Entry 8K3Y (electron microscopy, 4.42 A resolution (low resolution: residue-level contacts below are approximate; hydrogen-bond / salt-bridge calls are withheld)); this record covers chains B and C of the 6 polymer chains in the assembly.

# Chain B (and C)
Molecule: Lon protease
Source organism: Meiothermus taiwanensis
Notes: EC 3.4.21.53; chain C of this document is another copy of the same molecule, construct and numbering; everything in this record applies to it too
UniProtKB: A0A059VAZ3 (A0A059VAZ3_9DEIN); residues 1-793 here = UniProt positions 1-793
Amino-acid sequence (799 residues; numbered 1 to 799; the number before each row is that of its first residue):
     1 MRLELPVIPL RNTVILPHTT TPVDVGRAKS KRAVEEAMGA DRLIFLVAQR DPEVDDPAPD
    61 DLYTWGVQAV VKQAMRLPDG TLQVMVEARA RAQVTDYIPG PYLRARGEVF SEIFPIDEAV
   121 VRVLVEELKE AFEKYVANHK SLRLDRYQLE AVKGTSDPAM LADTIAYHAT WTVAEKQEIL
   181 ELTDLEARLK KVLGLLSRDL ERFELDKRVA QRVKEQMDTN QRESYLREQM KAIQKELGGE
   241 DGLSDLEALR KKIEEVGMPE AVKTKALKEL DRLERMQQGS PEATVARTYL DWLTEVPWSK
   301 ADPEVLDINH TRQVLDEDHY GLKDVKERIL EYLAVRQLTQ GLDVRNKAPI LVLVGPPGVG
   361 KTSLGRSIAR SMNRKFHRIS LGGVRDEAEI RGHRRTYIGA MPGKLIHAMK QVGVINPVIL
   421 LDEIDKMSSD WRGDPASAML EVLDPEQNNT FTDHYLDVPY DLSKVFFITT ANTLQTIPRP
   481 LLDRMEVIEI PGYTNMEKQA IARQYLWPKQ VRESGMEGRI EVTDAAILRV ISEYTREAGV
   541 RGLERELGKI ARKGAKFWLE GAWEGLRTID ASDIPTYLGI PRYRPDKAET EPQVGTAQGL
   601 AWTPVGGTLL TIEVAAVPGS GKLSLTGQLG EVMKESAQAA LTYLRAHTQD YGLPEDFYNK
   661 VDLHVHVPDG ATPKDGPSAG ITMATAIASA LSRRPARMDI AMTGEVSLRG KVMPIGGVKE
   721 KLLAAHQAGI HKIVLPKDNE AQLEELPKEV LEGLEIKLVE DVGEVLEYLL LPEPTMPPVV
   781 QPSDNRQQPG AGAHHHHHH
Unresolved in the structure: 1, 775-799
Construct notes: engineered mutation Ser224 (Tyr in A0A059VAZ3); expression tag (794-799)
Small-molecule neighbours: ADP (adenosine-5'-diphosphate): Asp318, His319, Tyr320, Pro356, Pro357, Gly358, Val359, Gly360, Lys361, Thr362, Ser363, Tyr493, Ile501, Tyr505, Leu506, Val540, Glu544

# Chain B / chain C interface
Pairs across the interface (78; chain B residue first):
  Glu240(B) with Glu274(C); Arg275(C); Met276(C)
  Asp241(B) with Arg275(C); Glu282(C)
  Gly242(B) with Arg275(C)
  Ser244(B) with Lys268(C); Asp271(C); Arg272(C)
  Asp245(B) with Lys268(C); Arg272(C); Arg394(C)
  Gln277(B) with Ser280(C)
  Gln278(B) with Arg275(C); Met276(C); Gln277(C); Gln278(C); Gly279(C); Ser280(C); Pro281(C)
  Gly279(B) with Gly279(C); Ser280(C)
  Thr284(B) with Thr396(C)
  Tyr397(B) with Arg432(C)
  Ile398(B) with His393(C); Tyr397(C)
  Arg432(B) with Arg432(C)
  Arg512(B) with Gln340(C)
  Glu513(B) with Gln340(C); Lys347(C); Ala348(C)
  Ser514(B) with Leu338(C); Gln340(C)
  Gly515(B) with Leu338(C); Thr339(C); Gln340(C)
  Glu517(B) with Gln340(C)
  Arg519(B) with Leu338(C)
  Arg541(B) with Pro349(C)
  Arg552(B) with Glu331(C); Val335(C); Pro349(C); Glu486(C)
  Lys553(B) with Glu331(C)
  Ala555(B) with Ala334(C); Val335(C); Leu338(C)
  Lys556(B) with Ile308(C); Glu331(C); Ala334(C)
  Trp558(B) with Leu338(C)
  Leu559(B) with Ile308(C); Ala334(C); Gln337(C); Leu338(C)
  Glu560(B) with Ile308(C); Asn309(C)
  Ile580(B) with Ala741(C)
  Val594(B) with Arg709(C)
  Gly595(B) with Arg709(C)
  Glu613(B) with Leu708(C)
  Val614(B) with Leu708(C); Arg709(C)
  Ala615(B) with Thr642(C); Leu708(C)
  Val617(B) with Thr642(C); Arg645(C); Ala646(C)
  Pro618(B) with Arg645(C)
  Lys622(B) with Arg645(C)
  Thr626(B) with Glu635(C)
  Asp662(B) with Arg645(C); Tyr658(C)
  His664(B) with Glu635(C); Leu708(C)
  His666(B) with Leu708(C)
  Ala690(B) with Arg709(C)
  Arg693(B) with Arg709(C)
Other interface residues (no listed pair), chain B (50 interface residues in all): Gly239, Ser280, Gly399, Met516, Ala551, Thr596, Gly619, Val665, Ser689
Other interface residues (no listed pair), chain C (40 interface residues in all): Glu327, Lys711

# In short
The interface between chain B and chain C involves 50 residues on one side and 40 on the other. Ligands of
chain B: ADP.
Both chains are Lon protease (Meiothermus taiwanensis). Entry 8K3Y (The "5+1" heteromeric structure of Lon
protease consisting of a spiral pentamer with Y224S mutation and ...) was determined by electron microscopy
together with 7YPK from the same study.
